PDB entry 8OVG | electron microscopy, 8.47 A resolution (very low resolution: no residue pairs are listed; an interface is given only as per-side residue counts) | chains A and B of the 6 polymer chains in the assembly

# Chain A (and B)
Name: Lon protease homolog, mitochondrial
From: Homo sapiens
Notes: EC 3.4.21.53; engineered mutation(s): Y186pCMF; chain B of this document is another copy of the same molecule, construct and numbering; everything in this record applies to it too
Reference sequence: P36776 (LONM_HUMAN); numbering as in UniProt (aligned over 115-959)
Sequence (869 residues; row label = number of the first residue in the row):
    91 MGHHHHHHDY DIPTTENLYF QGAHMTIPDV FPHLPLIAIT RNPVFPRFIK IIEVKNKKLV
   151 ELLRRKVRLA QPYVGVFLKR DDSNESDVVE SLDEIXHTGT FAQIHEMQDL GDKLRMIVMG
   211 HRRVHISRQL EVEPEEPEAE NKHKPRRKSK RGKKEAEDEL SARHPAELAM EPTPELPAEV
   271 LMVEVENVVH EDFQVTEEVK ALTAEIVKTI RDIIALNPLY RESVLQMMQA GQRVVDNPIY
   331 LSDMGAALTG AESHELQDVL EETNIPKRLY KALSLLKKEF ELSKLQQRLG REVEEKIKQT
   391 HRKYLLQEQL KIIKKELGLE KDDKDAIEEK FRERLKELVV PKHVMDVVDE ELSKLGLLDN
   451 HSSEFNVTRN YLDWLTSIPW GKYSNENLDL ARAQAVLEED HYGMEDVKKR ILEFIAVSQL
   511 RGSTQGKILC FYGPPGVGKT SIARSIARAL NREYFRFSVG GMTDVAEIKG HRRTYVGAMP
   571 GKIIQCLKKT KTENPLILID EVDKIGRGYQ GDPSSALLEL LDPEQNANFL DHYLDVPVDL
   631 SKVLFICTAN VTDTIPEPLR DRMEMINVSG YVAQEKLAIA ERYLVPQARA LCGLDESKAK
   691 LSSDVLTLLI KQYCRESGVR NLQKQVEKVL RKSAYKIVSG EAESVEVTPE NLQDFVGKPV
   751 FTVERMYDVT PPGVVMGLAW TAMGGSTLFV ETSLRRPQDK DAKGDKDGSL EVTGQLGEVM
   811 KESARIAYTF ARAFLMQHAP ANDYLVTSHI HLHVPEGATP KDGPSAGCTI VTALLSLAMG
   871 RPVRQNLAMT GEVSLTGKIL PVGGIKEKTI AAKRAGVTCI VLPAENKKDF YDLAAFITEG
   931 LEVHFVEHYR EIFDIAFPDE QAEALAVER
Not modelled in the structure: 91-122, 222-271, 950-959
Sequence notes: initiating methionine (91); expression tag (92-114); conflict 1PA_186 (Tyr in P36776)
Modified / non-standard residues: 1PA (4-(carboxymethyl)-L-phenylalanine) at position 186
Curated features (UniProtKB/Swiss-Prot):
  - active site: Ser-855, Lys-898
  - binding site (ATP): Gly-523 to Thr-530
  - natural variant: Glu-476 (E476A: In CODASS), Ser-631 (S631Y: In CODASS), Ala-670 (A670V: In CODASS), Arg-672 (R672C: In CODASS), Pro-676 (P676S: In CODASS), Arg-679 (R679H: In CODASS), Arg-721 (R721G: In CODASS), Ala-724 (A724V: In CODASS), Pro-749 (P749S: In CODASS), Gly-767 (G767E: In CODASS), Ile-927 (deletion: In CODASS)
  - mutagenesis: Lys-529 (K529R: Abolishes ATPase activity, and presumably ATP-driven protein unfolding, but does not block access to the proteolytic active site or prevent a substrate from binding to it), Trp-770 (W770A: Has low basal, but normal stimulated ATPase activity, and retains peptidase activity; W770P: Has normal basal, but low stimulated ATPase activity, and abolishes peptidase activity), Ser-855 (S855A: Lacks both ATPase and protease activity, but retains DNA binding activity), Thr-880 (T880V: Enhances the basal, but not the stimulated ATPase activity), Gly-893 (G893A: Has low basal, but normal stimulated ATPase activity, and retains peptidase activity; G893P: Has normal basal, but low stimulated ATPase activity, and abolishes peptidase activity), Gly-894 (G894A/S: Enhances the basal, but not the stimulated ATPase activity, and retains peptidase activity; G894P: Enhances the basal, but not the stimulated ATPase activity, and abolishes peptidase activity)
Reported in the primary citation:
  - catalytic residues: Ser-855, Lys-898 (citing earlier work)
  - post-translational modification sites: Ser-173, Ser-181, Tyr-394 (citing earlier work)

# Chain A / chain B interface
At this resolution (8 A) residue pairs are not listed: 40 residues of chain A and 38 of chain B lie at the interface.

# Summary
40 residues of chain A face 38 of chain B across their interface. From UniProt: active-site residues
Ser-855(A) and Lys-898(A), 8 ATP-binding residues and 6 mutagenesis sites on chain A. The paper reports
catalytic residues Ser-855(A) and Lys-898(A); modification sites Ser-173(A), Ser-181(A) and Tyr-394(A).
Both chains are Lon protease homolog, mitochondrial (Homo sapiens). Entry 8OVG (Human Mitochondrial Lon Y186E
Mutant ADP Bound) was determined by electron microscopy, deposited together with 8OVF, 8OKA, 8OM7 and 8OJL.
